PDB entry 8PZY | X-ray diffraction, 1.97 A resolution | chains C and F of the 6 polymer chains in the assembly

== Chain C (and F) ==
Protein: Probable cytosol aminopeptidase
Source organism: Pseudomonas aeruginosa PA14
Notes: EC 3.4.11.1, 3.4.11.10; chain F of this document is another copy of the same molecule, construct and numbering; everything in this record applies to it too
UniProt: Q02RY8 (AMPA_PSEAB); residues 22-516 here correspond to UniProt positions 1-495 (UniProt number = residue number - 21)
Amino-acid sequence (517 residues; row label = number of the first residue in the row; numbering starts at 0):
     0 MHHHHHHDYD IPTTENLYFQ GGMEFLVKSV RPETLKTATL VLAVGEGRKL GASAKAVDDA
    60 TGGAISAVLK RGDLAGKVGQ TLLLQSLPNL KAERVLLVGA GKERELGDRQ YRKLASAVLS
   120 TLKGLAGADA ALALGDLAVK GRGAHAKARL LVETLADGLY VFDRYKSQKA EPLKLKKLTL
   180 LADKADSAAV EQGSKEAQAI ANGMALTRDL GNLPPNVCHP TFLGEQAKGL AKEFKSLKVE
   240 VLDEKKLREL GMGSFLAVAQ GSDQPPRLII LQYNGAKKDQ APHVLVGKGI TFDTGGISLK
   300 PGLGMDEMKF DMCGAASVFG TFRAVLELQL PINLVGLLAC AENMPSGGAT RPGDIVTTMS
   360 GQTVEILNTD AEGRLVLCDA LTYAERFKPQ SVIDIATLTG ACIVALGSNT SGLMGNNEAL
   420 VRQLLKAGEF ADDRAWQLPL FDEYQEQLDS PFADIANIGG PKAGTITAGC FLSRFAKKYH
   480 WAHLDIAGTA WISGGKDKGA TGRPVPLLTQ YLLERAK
Unresolved in the structure: 0-17
Sequence notes: initiating methionine (0); expression tag (1-21)
Curated features (UniProtKB/Swiss-Prot):
  - active site: Lys-299, Arg-373
  - binding site (Mn(2+)): Lys-287, Asp-292, Asp-310, Asp-369, Glu-371
Ion coordination: Mn2+ site 1: Lys-287, Asp-292, Asp-310, Glu-371; Mn2+ site 2: Asp-292, Asp-369, Glu-371
Ligand contacts: bicarbonate ion (BCT): Lys-287, Asp-369, Ala-370, Glu-371, Gly-372, Arg-373, Leu-397, Thr-398
Reported in the primary citation:
  - mutagenesis - D369A: abolished catalytic activity on AVLQSGFRKK-NH2 (proposed by the authors, not directly observed)

== Interface between chain C and chain F ==
Pairs across the interface (48):
  Ile-296(C) / Thr-293(F)
  Ile-296(C) / Leu-298(F)
  Ile-296(C) / Met-304(F)
  Ile-296(C) / Pro-344(F)  hydrophobic
  Leu-298(C) / Leu-298(F)  hydrophobic
  Ser-345(C) / Met-343(F)
  Ser-345(C) / Pro-344(F)
  Gly-346(C) / Gly-260(F)
  Gly-346(C) / Ser-261(F)
  Gly-346(C) / Asp-262(F)  hydrogen bond (backbone-backbone)
  Gly-346(C) / Met-343(F)
  Gly-346(C) / Pro-344(F)  hydrogen bond (backbone-backbone)
  Gly-346(C) / Ser-345(F)
  Gly-347(C) / Asp-262(F)  hydrogen bond (backbone-side chain)
  Ala-348(C) / Met-343(F)
  Arg-350(C) / Pro-214(F)
  Arg-350(C) / Asn-215(F)
  Arg-350(C) / Phe-291(F)
  Arg-350(C) / Glu-341(F)  salt bridge
  Arg-350(C) / Met-343(F)
  Pro-351(C) / Pro-214(F)
  Pro-351(C) / Phe-291(F)
  Pro-351(C) / Met-304(F)  hydrophobic
  Pro-351(C) / Asp-305(F)
  Gly-352(C) / Pro-213(F)
  Gly-352(C) / Pro-214(F)
  Gly-352(C) / Asp-305(F)
  Asp-353(C) / Pro-214(F)
  Asp-353(C) / Asn-215(F)  hydrogen bond (side chain-backbone)
  Ile-354(C) / Tyr-164(F)  hydrophobic
  Ile-354(C) / Pro-213(F)
  Ile-354(C) / Asn-215(F)  hydrogen bond (backbone-side chain)
  Gly-360(C) / Ser-166(F)
  Thr-362(C) / Tyr-164(F)  hydrogen bond (side chain-backbone)
  Leu-366(C) / Asp-305(F)
  Ser-449(C) / Lys-165(F)  hydrogen bond (backbone-side chain)
  Pro-450(C) / Lys-165(F)
  Phe-451(C) / Phe-161(F)  hydrophobic
  Phe-451(C) / Tyr-164(F)
  Phe-451(C) / Lys-165(F)
  Phe-451(C) / Asn-211(F)
  Phe-451(C) / Lys-308(F)
  Phe-451(C) / Lys-497(F)
  Ala-452(C) / Tyr-164(F)
  Ala-452(C) / Lys-165(F)  hydrogen bond (backbone-side chain)
  Asp-453(C) / Tyr-164(F)
  Asp-453(C) / Lys-165(F)
  Asp-453(C) / Ser-166(F)  hydrogen bond
Other interface residues (no listed pair), chain C (21 interface residues in all): Val-355, Glu-364
Other interface residues (no listed pair), chain F (26 interface residues in all): Gln-167, Phe-309, Gly-494, Gly-498

== In short ==
21 residues of chain C face 26 of chain F across their interface; the contacts include 9 hydrogen bonds and 1
salt bridge. Polar pairs include Arg-350(C)/Glu-341(F), Gly-347(C)/Asp-262(F) and Asp-353(C)/Asn-215(F). Bound
to chain C: bicarbonate ion. From the paper: D369A of chain C abolishes catalytic activity on AVLQSGFRKK-NH2.
Both chains are Probable cytosol aminopeptidase (Pseudomonas aeruginosa PA14). Entry 8PZY (Intracellular
leucine aminopeptidase of Pseudomonas aeruginosa PA14 - hexameric assembly with manganese bound) was
determined by X-ray diffraction together with 8PZ0 and 8PZM from the same study.
